PDB entry 6RDU | electron microscopy, 3.50 A resolution | chains 2 and 7 of the 31 polymer chains in the assembly

[Chain 2]
Protein: ASA-2: Polytomella F-ATP synthase associated subunit 2
Organism: Polytomella sp. Pringsheim 198.80
Notes: engineered mutation(s): P165F, N167S
Sequence (441 residues; row label = number of the first residue in the row):
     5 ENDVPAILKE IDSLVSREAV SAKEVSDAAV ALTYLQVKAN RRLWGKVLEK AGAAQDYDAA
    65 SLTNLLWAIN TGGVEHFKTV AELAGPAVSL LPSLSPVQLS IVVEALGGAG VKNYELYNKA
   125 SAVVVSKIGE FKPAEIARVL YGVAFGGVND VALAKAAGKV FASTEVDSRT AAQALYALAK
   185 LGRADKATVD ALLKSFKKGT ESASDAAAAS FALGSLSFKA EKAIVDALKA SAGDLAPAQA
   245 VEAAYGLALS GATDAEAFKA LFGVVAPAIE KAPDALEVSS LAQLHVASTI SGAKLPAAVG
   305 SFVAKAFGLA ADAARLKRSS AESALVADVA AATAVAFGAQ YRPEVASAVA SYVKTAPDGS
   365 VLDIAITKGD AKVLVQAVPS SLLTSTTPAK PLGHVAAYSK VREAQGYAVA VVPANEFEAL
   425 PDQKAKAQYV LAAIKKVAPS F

[Chain 7]
Protein: Mitochondrial ATP synthase associated protein ASA7
Organism: Polytomella sp. Pringsheim 198.80
UniProt: D8V7I2 (D8V7I2_9CHLO); residue numbers follow UniProt; this construct covers 1-190
Sequence (190 residues; each row starts with the number of its first residue):
     1 MSSVRAGVEA GRRDLTTFTF SGLQDAPVAA LSGSIKLNVA AKAGKAEVTV AAGAAKAATQ
    61 VSAAALRKLS GSKISLAEVA RISVLHSSIQ NYLLSLSNER YQLLSQWPDF TTMYGKDFYY
   121 RAHPEDLKKF YDAADEYYKL YETVTEFDSL SALASQVVPN YAARRRSTVH PAIGSTVADG
   181 AFTNFLLSKQ
Unresolved in the structure: 1-14

[Interface between chain 2 and chain 7]
Pairs across the interface (94; chain 2 residue first):
  N6(2) - K56(7)
  N6(2) - A57(7)
  N6(2) - A58(7)  hydrogen bond (side chain-backbone)
  N6(2) - T59(7)
  D7(2) - K56(7)  hydrogen bond (backbone-backbone)
  D7(2) - A57(7)
  A10(2) - A55(7)
  I11(2) - V50(7)
  I11(2) - A55(7)
  I11(2) - A57(7)  hydrophobic
  E14(2) - A52(7)
  E14(2) - A55(7)
  I15(2) - I35(7)  hydrophobic
  K27(2) - L31(7)
  E28(2) - S32(7)
  E28(2) - S34(7)
  D31(2) - A30(7)
  D31(2) - L31(7)  hydrogen bond (side chain-backbone)
  D31(2) - S32(7)  hydrogen bond (side chain-backbone)
  D31(2) - I35(7)
  D31(2) - L37(7)
  V34(2) - P27(7)  hydrophobic
  V34(2) - L37(7)  hydrophobic
  A35(2) - V50(7)  hydrophobic
  T37(2) - L66(7)
  T37(2) - L69(7)
  Y38(2) - A26(7)
  Y38(2) - P27(7)  hydrogen bond (side chain-backbone)
  Y38(2) - V39(7)  hydrophobic
  Y38(2) - V61(7)
  Q40(2) - V61(7)
  Q40(2) - A65(7)
  Q40(2) - L69(7)
  K42(2) - L69(7)  hydrogen bond (side chain-backbone)
  K42(2) - S72(7)  hydrogen bond (side chain-backbone)
  K42(2) - I74(7)
  R45(2) - I74(7)  hydrogen bond (side chain-backbone)
  R45(2) - S75(7)  hydrogen bond (side chain-backbone)
  R45(2) - L76(7)
  W48(2) - L76(7)
  L52(2) - L76(7)  hydrophobic
  A64(2) - L31(7)  hydrophobic
  S65(2) - L31(7)
  N68(2) - P27(7)
  N68(2) - L31(7)
  W71(2) - G22(7)
  W71(2) - A26(7)  hydrophobic
  W71(2) - P27(7)
  N74(2) - L15(7)
  N74(2) - S21(7)
  T75(2) - S21(7)  hydrogen bond (side chain-backbone)
  T75(2) - L66(7)
  T75(2) - L69(7)
  G77(2) - S70(7)
  G77(2) - K73(7)
  G77(2) - I74(7)  hydrogen bond (backbone-backbone)
  V78(2) - L15(7)
  V78(2) - I74(7)  hydrophobic
  V78(2) - L76(7)  hydrophobic
  E79(2) - L15(7)  hydrogen bond (side chain-backbone)
  E79(2) - S75(7)
  E79(2) - L76(7)  hydrogen bond (backbone-backbone)
  H80(2) - L76(7)
  H80(2) - E78(7)  salt bridge
  K82(2) - E78(7)
  V101(2) - D25(7)
  I105(2) - D25(7)
  E108(2) - F20(7)
  E108(2) - S21(7)  hydrogen bond
  G112(2) - L15(7)
  G112(2) - T16(7)  hydrogen bond (backbone-backbone)
  R142(2) - F20(7)  hydrogen bond (side chain-backbone)
  R142(2) - S21(7)
  R142(2) - Q24(7)
  Y145(2) - T16(7)  hydrogen bond
  Y145(2) - F18(7)  hydrogen bond (side chain-backbone)
  F149(2) - T16(7)
  R173(2) - F20(7)
  R173(2) - Q24(7)
  R173(2) - R67(7)
  Q177(2) - F20(7)
  Y180(2) - T17(7)  hydrogen bond
  Y180(2) - F18(7)
  S206(2) - R67(7)  hydrogen bond
  D209(2) - R67(7)  salt bridge
  A211(2) - F18(7)  hydrophobic
  A212(2) - F18(7)  hydrophobic
  A212(2) - F20(7)  hydrophobic
  D238(2) - K68(7)
  A240(2) - G71(7)
  Q243(2) - T17(7)
  Q243(2) - F18(7)
  E246(2) - T17(7)  hydrogen bond
  E246(2) - F18(7)
Interface residues without a listed pair, chain 2 (57 interface residues in all): E5, L18, L39, G49, D62, G76, A113, A176, S208, A242
Interface residues without a listed pair, chain 7 (45 interface residues in all): T19, L23, V48, A51, A54, A77

[Overview]
Chain 2 and chain 7 form an interface of 57 and 45 residues respectively; the contacts include 21 hydrogen
bonds and 2 salt bridges. Among the polar pairs are H80(2)-E78(7), D209(2)-R67(7) and N6(2)-A58(7).
Here chain 2 is ASA-2: Polytomella F-ATP synthase associated subunit 2 and chain 7 is Mitochondrial ATP
synthase associated protein ASA7, both from Polytomella sp. Pringsheim 198.80. Entry 6RDU (Cryo-EM structure
of Polytomella F-ATP synthase, Rotary substate 1E, monomer-masked refinement) was determined by electron
microscopy together with 6RD4, 6RD5, 6RD6, 6RD7, 6RD8, 6RD9 and 46 further entries from the same study.
